Entry 5ZW0 (X-ray diffraction, 2.54 A resolution); this record covers chains A and B.

# Chain A (and B)
Name: L-prolyl-[peptidyl-carrier protein] dehydrogenase
From: Serratia sp. (strain ATCC 39006)
Notes: EC 1.3.8.14; chain B of this document is another copy of the same molecule, construct and numbering; everything in this record applies to it too
Reference sequence: Q5W271 (PIGA_SERS3); residue numbers follow UniProt; this construct covers 1-386
Amino-acid sequence (402 residues; each row starts with the number of its first residue):
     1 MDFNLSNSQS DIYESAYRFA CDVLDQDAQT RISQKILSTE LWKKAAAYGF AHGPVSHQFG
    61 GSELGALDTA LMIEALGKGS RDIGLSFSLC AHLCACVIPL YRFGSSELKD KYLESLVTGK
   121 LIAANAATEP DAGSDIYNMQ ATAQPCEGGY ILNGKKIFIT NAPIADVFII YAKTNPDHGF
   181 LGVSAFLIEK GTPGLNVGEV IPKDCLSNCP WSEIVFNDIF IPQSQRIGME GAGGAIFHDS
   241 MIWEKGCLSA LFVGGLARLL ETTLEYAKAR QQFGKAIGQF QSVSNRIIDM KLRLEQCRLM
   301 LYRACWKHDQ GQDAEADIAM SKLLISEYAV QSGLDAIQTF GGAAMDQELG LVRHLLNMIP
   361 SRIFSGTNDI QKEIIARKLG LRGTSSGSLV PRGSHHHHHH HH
Unresolved in the structure: 383-402 (chain B: 175-181, 383-402)
Construct notes: expression tag (387-402)
UniProt features mapped onto this chain:
  - active site: Glu244 (Proton acceptor)
  - binding site (FAD): Asn125 to Ser134, Phe158 to Thr160, Arg270, Gln281, Gln338 to Gly342, Thr367 to Asp369

# How chain A and chain B interact
Residue-residue contacts - 67 pairs, chain A then chain B:
  Met1(A) - Asp2(B)
  Met1(A) - Asn4(B)  hydrogen bond (backbone-backbone)
  Met1(A) - Leu5(B)  hydrophobic
  Met1(A) - Leu67(B)  hydrophobic
  Met1(A) - Tyr302(B)  hydrophobic
  Met1(A) - Trp306(B)  hydrogen bond (backbone-side chain)
  Asp2(A) - Met1(B)
  Asp2(A) - Asp2(B)  hydrogen bond (backbone-backbone)
  Asp2(A) - Trp306(B)
  Phe3(A) - Met1(B)  hydrophobic
  Phe3(A) - Phe3(B)  hydrophobic
  Phe3(A) - Tyr302(B)
  Phe3(A) - Arg303(B)
  Phe3(A) - Trp306(B)
  Asn4(A) - Met1(B)  hydrogen bond (backbone-backbone)
  Asn4(A) - Trp306(B)
  Leu264(A) - Leu379(B)
  Leu264(A) - Leu381(B)  hydrophobic
  Lys268(A) - Leu379(B)
  Lys268(A) - Gly380(B)
  Gly278(A) - Leu381(B)
  Gln279(A) - Leu381(B)
  Gln279(A) - Arg382(B)
  Ser284(A) - Leu381(B)
  Asn285(A) - Lys372(B)
  Ile287(A) - Leu379(B)  hydrophobic
  Ile288(A) - Lys372(B)
  Leu292(A) - Met320(B)  hydrophobic
  Leu292(A) - Leu323(B)  hydrophobic
  Glu295(A) - Met300(B)
  Glu295(A) - Arg303(B)  salt bridge
  Gln296(A) - Gln296(B)  hydrogen bond
  Gln296(A) - Met300(B)
  Gln296(A) - Leu324(B)
  Gln296(A) - Tyr328(B)  hydrogen bond
  Leu299(A) - Leu299(B)
  Leu299(A) - Met300(B)  hydrophobic
  Leu299(A) - Arg303(B)
  Met300(A) - Glu295(B)
  Met300(A) - Gln296(B)
  Met300(A) - Leu299(B)  hydrophobic
  Tyr302(A) - Met1(B)  hydrophobic
  Tyr302(A) - Phe3(B)
  Arg303(A) - Phe3(B)
  Arg303(A) - Glu295(B)  salt bridge
  Arg303(A) - Leu299(B)
  Trp306(A) - Met1(B)
  Trp306(A) - Asp2(B)
  Trp306(A) - Phe3(B)
  Trp306(A) - Asn4(B)
  Gln312(A) - Asn4(B)
  Met320(A) - Leu292(B)  hydrophobic
  Leu323(A) - Leu292(B)  hydrophobic
  Leu324(A) - Gln296(B)
  Tyr328(A) - Gln296(B)  hydrogen bond
  Tyr328(A) - Tyr328(B)
  Lys372(A) - Asn285(B)
  Lys372(A) - Ile288(B)
  Lys372(A) - Asp289(B)  salt bridge
  Glu373(A) - Gln281(B)
  Ala376(A) - Ser284(B)
  Leu379(A) - Lys268(B)  hydrogen bond (backbone-side chain)
  Gly380(A) - Lys268(B)
  Leu381(A) - Leu264(B)  hydrophobic
  Leu381(A) - Gln279(B)
  Leu381(A) - Ser284(B)
  Arg382(A) - Gln279(B)  hydrogen bond
Other interface residues (no listed pair), chain A (39 interface residues in all): Leu5, Gln9, Leu67, Ala267, Asp289, Lys291, Ile375
Other interface residues (no listed pair), chain B (40 interface residues in all): Ser6, Gln9, Ala267, Gly278, Ile287, Lys291, Gln312, Ile375, Ala376

# In short
39 residues of chain A and 40 residues of chain B are in contact, with 9 hydrogen bonds and 3 salt bridges.
Among the polar pairs are Glu295(A)-Arg303(B), Lys372(A)-Asp289(B) and Met1(A)-Trp306(B). UniProt lists
active-site residue Glu244(A) and 23 FAD-binding residues on chain A.
Both chains are L-prolyl-[peptidyl-carrier protein] dehydrogenase (Serratia sp. (strain ATCC 39006)). Entry
5ZW0 (Apo-form PigA) was determined by X-ray diffraction, deposited together with 5ZW2, 5ZW7, 5ZW8 and 6AF6.
